Entry 4G9F (X-ray diffraction, 1.90 A resolution); this record covers chains C and D of the 5 polymer chains in the assembly.

== Chain C ==
Name: Gag protein
UniProt: Q9YNZ1 (Q9YNZ1_9HIV1); residues 1-10 here correspond to UniProt positions 22-31 (UniProt number = residue number + 21)
Sequence (10 residues; each row starts with the number of its first residue):
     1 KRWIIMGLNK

== Chain D ==
Name: alpha chain C12C TCR
Organism: Homo sapiens
Sequence (204 residues; each row starts with the number of its first residue; note: 15 numbers in that range are skipped by the numbering (no residue carries them; nothing is unmodelled there); a row labelled like 84A-84C holds insertion residues (84A, then the next letters in order)):
     3 KITQTQPGMFVQEKEAVTLDCTYDTSDQSYG
    39 LFWYKQPSSGEMIFLIYQGSYDEQ
    66 NATEG
    78 RYSLNFQ
84A-84C KAR
    85 KSANLVISASQLGDSAMYFCAMRDLRDNFNKFYFGSGTKLNVKPNIQNPD
   135 PAVYQLRDSKSSDKSVCLFTDFDSQTNVSQSKDSDVYITDKCVLDMRSMD
   185 FKSNSAVAWSNKSDFACANAFNNSIIPEDTFFPS
Disulfide bonds: Cys23-Cys104, Cys151-Cys201

== Interface between chain C and chain D ==
Pairs across the interface (10):
  Lys1(C) - Gln30(D)
  Ile4(C) - Ser31(D)
  Ile4(C) - Tyr59(D)
  Ile4(C) - Leu109(D)  hydrophobic
  Ile4(C) - Phe113(D)  hydrophobic
  Met6(C) - Tyr32(D)
  Met6(C) - Gly33(D)
  Met6(C) - Tyr55(D)
  Met6(C) - Arg107(D)
  Met6(C) - Phe113(D)  hydrophobic
Interface residues without a listed pair, chain C (4 interface residues in all): Ile5
Interface residues without a listed pair, chain D (10 interface residues in all): Phe40

== Overview ==
4 residues of chain C and 10 residues of chain D are in contact.
Here chain C is Gag protein and chain D is alpha chain C12C TCR (Homo sapiens). Entry 4G9F (Crystal Structure
of C12C TCR-HLAB2705-KK10-L6M) was determined by X-ray diffraction, deposited together with 4G8G, 4G8I and
4G9D.
